PDB entry 5L67 | X-ray diffraction, 2.60 A resolution | chains O and P of the 28 polymer chains in the assembly

== Chain O ==
Protein: Proteasome subunit alpha type-2
Source organism: Saccharomyces cerevisiae (strain ATCC 204508 / S288c)
Notes: EC 3.4.25.1
UniProt: P23639 (PSA2_YEAST); residues 1-250 here = UniProt positions 1-250
Amino-acid sequence (250 residues; each row starts with the number of its first residue):
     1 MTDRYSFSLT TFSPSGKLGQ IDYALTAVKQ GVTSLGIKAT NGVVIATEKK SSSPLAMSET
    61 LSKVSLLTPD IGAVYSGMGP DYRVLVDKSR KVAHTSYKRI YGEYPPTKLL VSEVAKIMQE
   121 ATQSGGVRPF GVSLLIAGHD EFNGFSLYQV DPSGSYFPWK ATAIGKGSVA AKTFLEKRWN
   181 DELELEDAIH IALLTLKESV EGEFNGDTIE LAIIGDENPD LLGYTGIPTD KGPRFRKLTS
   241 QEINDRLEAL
Swiss-Prot annotation at these positions:
  - cross-link: Lys-108 (Glycyl lysine isopeptide (Lys-Gly) (interchain with G-Cter in ubiquitin))

== Chain P ==
Protein: Proteasome subunit alpha type-3
Source organism: Saccharomyces cerevisiae (strain ATCC 204508 / S288c)
Notes: EC 3.4.25.1
UniProt: P23638 (PSA3_YEAST); residues 0-257 here correspond to UniProt positions 1-258 (UniProt number = residue number + 1)
Amino-acid sequence (258 residues; numbered 0 to 257; the number before each row is that of its first residue; numbering starts at 0):
     0 MGSRRYDSRT TIFSPEGRLY QVEYALESIS HAGTAIGIMA SDGIVLAAER KVTSTLLEQD
    60 TSTEKLYKLN DKIAVAVAGL TADAEILINT ARIHAQNYLK TYNEDIPVEI LVRRLSDIKQ
   120 GYTQHGGLRP FGVSFIYAGY DDRYGYQLYT SNPSGNYTGW KAISVGANTS AAQTLLQMDY
   180 KDDMKVDDAI ELALKTLSKT TDSSALTYDR LEFATIRKGA NDGEVYQKIF KPQEIKDILV
   240 KTGITKKDED EEADEDMK
Unresolved in the structure: 0, 245-257
Swiss-Prot annotation at these positions:
  - cross-link (Glycyl lysine isopeptide (Lys-Gly)): Lys-99 (interchain with G-Cter in ubiquitin), Lys-198 (interchain with G-Cter in ubiquitin), Lys-230 (interchain with G-Cter in ubiquitin)

== Interface between chain O and chain P ==
Pairs across the interface (62; chain O residue first):
  Arg-4(O) / Ser-2(P)  hydrogen bond (backbone-side chain)
  Tyr-5(O) / Ser-2(P)
  Tyr-5(O) / Tyr-5(P)
  Ser-6(O) / Gly-125(P)
  Ser-6(O) / Leu-127(P)
  Phe-7(O) / Ser-2(P)
  Phe-7(O) / Tyr-5(P)
  Phe-7(O) / Asp-6(P)
  Phe-7(O) / Gly-126(P)
  Ser-8(O) / Gly-126(P)  hydrogen bond (backbone-backbone)
  Ser-8(O) / Leu-127(P)
  Ser-8(O) / Arg-128(P)  hydrogen bond (side chain-backbone)
  Thr-10(O) / Arg-128(P)
  Thr-11(O) / Ser-7(P)
  Thr-11(O) / Thr-9(P)
  Thr-11(O) / Gln-20(P)
  Phe-12(O) / Gln-20(P)
  Phe-12(O) / Tyr-23(P)
  Phe-12(O) / Arg-128(P)
  Phe-12(O) / Pro-129(P)
  Phe-12(O) / Gly-131(P)
  Ser-13(O) / Tyr-23(P)
  Pro-14(O) / Tyr-23(P)  hydrophobic
  Pro-14(O) / Glu-26(P)
  Ser-15(O) / Glu-26(P)
  Ser-15(O) / His-30(P)
  Gly-16(O) / Tyr-23(P)
  Gly-16(O) / Ser-27(P)  hydrogen bond (backbone-side chain)
  Leu-18(O) / Arg-128(P)
  Lys-38(O) / Glu-57(P)  salt bridge
  Ser-112(O) / Glu-84(P)
  Lys-116(O) / Ile-85(P)
  Gln-119(O) / Ala-81(P)
  Gln-119(O) / Asp-82(P)  hydrogen bond
  Gln-119(O) / Ile-85(P)
  Gln-119(O) / Arg-128(P)
  Thr-122(O) / Arg-128(P)  hydrogen bond (backbone-side chain)
  Gln-123(O) / Tyr-121(P)
  Gln-123(O) / Leu-127(P)
  Gln-123(O) / Arg-128(P)  hydrogen bond (side chain-backbone)
  Gln-123(O) / Phe-130(P)
  Gly-125(O) / Leu-127(P)
  Ser-153(O) / Ala-81(P)
  Gly-154(O) / Ala-81(P)
  Ser-155(O) / Ala-81(P)
  Tyr-156(O) / Glu-84(P)  hydrogen bond
  Phe-157(O) / Leu-56(P)  hydrophobic
  Pro-158(O) / Leu-56(P)
  Pro-158(O) / Glu-57(P)  hydrogen bond (backbone-backbone)
  Pro-158(O) / Thr-60(P)
  Pro-158(O) / Ser-61(P)
  Trp-159(O) / Ser-53(P)
  Trp-159(O) / Leu-55(P)
  Trp-159(O) / Leu-56(P)
  Lys-160(O) / Thr-54(P)  hydrogen bond (side chain-backbone)
  Lys-160(O) / Leu-55(P)  hydrogen bond (backbone-backbone)
  Lys-160(O) / Leu-56(P)
  Lys-160(O) / Glu-57(P)
  Ala-161(O) / Leu-55(P)
  Leu-175(O) / Leu-55(P)  hydrophobic
  Glu-176(O) / Thr-54(P)
  Glu-176(O) / Leu-55(P)
Other interface residues (no listed pair), chain O (34 interface residues in all): Ser-124, Lys-172, Trp-179
Other interface residues (no listed pair), chain P (32 interface residues in all): Ala-24, Leu-79, Thr-80

== Summary ==
The interface between chain O and chain P involves 34 residues on one side and 32 on the other, with 11
hydrogen bonds and 1 salt bridge. Among the polar pairs are Lys-38(O)/Glu-57(P), Arg-4(O)/Ser-2(P) and
Ser-8(O)/Arg-128(P).
Here chain O is Proteasome subunit alpha type-2 and chain P is Proteasome subunit alpha type-3, both from
Saccharomyces cerevisiae (strain ATCC 204508 / S288c). Entry 5L67 (Yeast 20S proteasome with mouse beta5i
(1-138) and mouse beta6 (97-111; 118-133) in complex with PR-924) was determined by X-ray diffraction (same
publication as 5L52, 5L54, 5L55, 5L5A, 5L5B, 5L5D and 30 further entries).
